PDB entry 8T1G | X-ray diffraction, 3.50 A resolution | chains C and E of the 12 polymer chains in the assembly

# Chain C (and E)
Molecule: Hemagglutinin HA1
Source organism: Influenza A virus
Notes: chain E of this document is another copy of the same molecule, construct and numbering; everything in this record applies to it too
UniProtKB: A0A8E4VRS4 (A0A8E4VRS4_9INFA); the construct lacks a stretch of the UniProt sequence and is renumbered around it, so the offset changes along the chain: 11-141 = UniProt 19-149; 143-158 = UniProt 150-165; 159-330 = UniProt 168-339
Sequence (321 residues; row label = number of the first residue in the row; note: 1 number in that range is skipped by the numbering (no residue carries it; nothing is unmodelled there); a row labelled like 158A-158B holds insertion residues (158A, then the next letters in order)):
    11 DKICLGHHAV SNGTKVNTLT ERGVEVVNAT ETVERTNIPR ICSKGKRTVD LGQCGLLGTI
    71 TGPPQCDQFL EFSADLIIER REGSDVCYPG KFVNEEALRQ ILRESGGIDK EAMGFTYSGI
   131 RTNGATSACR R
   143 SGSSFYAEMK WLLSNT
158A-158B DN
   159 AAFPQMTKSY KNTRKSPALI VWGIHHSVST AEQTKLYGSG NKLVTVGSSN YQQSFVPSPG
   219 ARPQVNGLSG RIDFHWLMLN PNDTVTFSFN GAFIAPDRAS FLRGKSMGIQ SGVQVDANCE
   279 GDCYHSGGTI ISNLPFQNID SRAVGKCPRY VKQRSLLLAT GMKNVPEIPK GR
Unresolved in the structure: 329-330
Disulfide bonds: Cys52-Cys277, Cys64-Cys76, Cys97-Cys139, Cys281-Cys305
Glycans and other covalent adducts: glycan linked to Asn38; N-acetylglucosamine (NAG) linked to Asn240

# How chain C and chain E interact
Residue-residue contacts - 24 pairs, chain C then chain E:
  Gly100(C) - Gln210(E)
  Lys101(C) - Asn208(E)
  Lys101(C) - Gln210(E)
  Ser216(C) - Leu201(E)
  Ser216(C) - Thr203(E)
  Ser216(C) - Ser212(E)  hydrogen bond
  Pro217(C) - Leu201(E)
  Gly218(C) - Thr203(E)
  Gly218(C) - Ser246(E)
  Ala219(C) - Thr165(E)
  Ala219(C) - Thr203(E)
  Ala219(C) - Thr244(E)
  Ala219(C) - Ser246(E)
  Arg220(C) - Thr203(E)
  Arg220(C) - Gly205(E)
  Arg220(C) - Gln210(E)
  Arg220(C) - Thr244(E)
  Pro221(C) - Gly205(E)
  Pro221(C) - Ser206(E)
  Pro221(C) - Thr242(E)
  Pro221(C) - Thr244(E)
  Arg229(C) - Ser206(E)  hydrogen bond (side chain-backbone)
  Arg229(C) - Gln210(E)
  Asp231(C) - Gln210(E)
Also at the interface, not in a pair above, chain C (11 interface residues in all): Ile230
Also at the interface, not in a pair above, chain E (14 interface residues in all): Val204, Ser207, Gln211

# Summary
The interface between chain C and chain E involves 11 residues on one side and 14 on the other; the contacts
include 2 hydrogen bonds. Among the polar pairs are Ser216(C)-Ser212(E) and Arg229(C)-Ser206(E).
Chain C and chain E are both Hemagglutinin HA1 (Influenza A virus); the structure, The crystal structure of
hemagglutinin form a h7n9 influenza virus (a/shanghai/1/2013) in complex with antibody 1E11, was determined by
X-ray diffraction (same publication as 8VEB, 8VED, 8VEE and 8VEF).
